9IVG - chains B and N of the 6 polymer chains in the assembly; structure by electron microscopy, 3.00 A resolution.

# Chain B
Name: Guanine nucleotide-binding protein G(I)/G(S)/G(T) subunit beta-1
Source organism: Homo sapiens
UniProt: P62873 (GBB1_HUMAN); residues 2-340 here = UniProt positions 2-340
Amino-acid sequence (345 residues; row label = number of the first residue in the row; numbers below 1 keep their minus sign (Met-4 is residue -4)):
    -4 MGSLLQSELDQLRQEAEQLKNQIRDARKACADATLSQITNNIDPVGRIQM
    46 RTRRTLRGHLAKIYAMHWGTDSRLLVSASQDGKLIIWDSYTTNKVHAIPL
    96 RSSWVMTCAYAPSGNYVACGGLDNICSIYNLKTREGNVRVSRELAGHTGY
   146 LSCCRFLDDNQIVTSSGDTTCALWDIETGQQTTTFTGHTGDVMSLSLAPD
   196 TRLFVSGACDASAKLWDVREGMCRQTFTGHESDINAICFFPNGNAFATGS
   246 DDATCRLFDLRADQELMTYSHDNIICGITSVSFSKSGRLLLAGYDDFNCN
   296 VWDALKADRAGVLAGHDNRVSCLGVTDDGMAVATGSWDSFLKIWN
Unresolved in the structure: -4 to 2
Construct notes: initiating methionine (-4); expression tag (-3 to 1)
UniProt features mapped onto this chain:
  - modified residue: Ser2 (N-acetylserine), His266 (Phosphohistidine)
  - natural variant: Leu30 (L30F: In MRD42; uncertain significance), Arg52 (R52G: In MRD42), Gly64 (G64V: In MRD42), Asp76 (D76E: In MRD42; D76G: In MRD42), Gly77 (G77S: In MRD42), Lys78 (K78R: In MRD42), Ile80 (I80N: In MRD42; I80T: In MRD42), His91 (H91R: In MRD42; uncertain significance), Ala92 (A92T: In MRD42), Pro94 (P94S: In MRD42), Leu95 (L95P: In MRD42), Arg96 (R96L: In MRD42), 5 further natural variant entries in UniProt

# Chain N
Name: Nanobody-35
Source organism: Homo sapiens
Notes: antibody fragment or engineered binder
Amino-acid sequence (140 residues; each row starts with the number of its first residue; numbers below 1 keep their minus sign (Met-1 is residue -1)):
    -1 MAQVQLQESGGGLVQPGGSLRLSCAASGFTFSNYKMNWVRQAPGKGLEWV
    49 SDISQSGASISYTGSVKGRFTISRDNAKNTLYLQMNSLKPEDTAVYYCAR
    99 CPAPFTRDCFDVTSTTYAYRGQGTQVTVSSHHHHHHEPEA
Unresolved in the structure: -1 to 0, 127-138
Cystine bridges: Cys22-Cys96, Cys99-Cys107

# Interface between chain B and chain N
Pairs across the interface (21):
  Arg8(B) - Gln120(N)
  Glu12(B) - Gln3(N)
  Lys15(B) - Gln1(N)
  Lys15(B) - Gln3(N)  hydrogen bond
  Thr184(B) - Thr114(N)
  Cys204(B) - Tyr117(N)  hydrogen bond (backbone-side chain)
  Asp205(B) - Ala116(N)
  Ala206(B) - Tyr117(N)
  Glu226(B) - Val2(N)
  Glu226(B) - Gly26(N)
  Glu226(B) - Phe27(N)
  Glu226(B) - Thr28(N)
  Glu226(B) - Tyr32(N)  hydrogen bond
  Glu226(B) - Arg98(N)  hydrogen bond (backbone-side chain)
  Ser227(B) - Arg98(N)
  Ser227(B) - Pro100(N)  hydrogen bond (side chain-backbone)
  Ser227(B) - Ala101(N)
  Ser227(B) - Tyr117(N)
  Asp228(B) - Tyr117(N)  hydrogen bond
  Asp246(B) - Pro102(N)
  Ile270(B) - Phe103(N)  hydrophobic
Also at the interface, not in a pair above, chain B (16 interface residues in all): Thr223, Gly224, His225, Asp247

# In short
The chain B/chain N interface involves 16 residues from each chain, with 6 hydrogen bonds. Polar contacts
include Lys15(B)-Gln3(N), Cys204(B)-Tyr117(N) and Glu226(B)-Tyr32(N).
Here chain B is Guanine nucleotide-binding protein G(I)/G(S)/G(T) subunit beta-1 and chain N is Nanobody-35,
both from Homo sapiens. Entry 9IVG (Cryo-EM structure of the GLP-1(9-36)-bound human GLP-1R-Gs complex) was
determined by electron microscopy, deposited together with 9IVM.
